Entry 4TW3 (X-ray diffraction, 1.60 A resolution); this record covers chain A.

[Chain A]
Protein: Aldehyde decarbonylase
Organism: Prochlorococcus marinus
Notes: EC 4.1.99.5
Reference sequence: Q7V6D4 (ALDEC_PROMM); residues 21-243 here = UniProt positions 21-243
Chain sequence (223 residues; each row starts with the number of its first residue):
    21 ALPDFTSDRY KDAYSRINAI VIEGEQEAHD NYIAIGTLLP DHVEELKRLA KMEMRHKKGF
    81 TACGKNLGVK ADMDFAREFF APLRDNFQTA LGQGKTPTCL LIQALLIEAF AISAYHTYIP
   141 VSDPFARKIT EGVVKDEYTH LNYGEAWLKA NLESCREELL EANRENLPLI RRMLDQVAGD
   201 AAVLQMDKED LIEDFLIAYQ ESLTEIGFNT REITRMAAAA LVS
Not modelled in the structure: 243
Differences from the reference sequence: conflict K90 (Glu in Q7V6D4)
Bound ions: Fe ion site 1: E45, E73, H76, E157 (together with stearic acid); Fe ion site 2: E73, E128, E157, H160 (together with stearic acid)
From the paper describing this entry:
  - mutagenesis - L194A: unchanged catalytic activity
  - Fe ion coordination: E157, H160
  - catalytic residues: E47, N51, Q108, Q123 (proposed by the authors, not directly observed)

[Overview]
E45, E73, H76 and E157 coordinate Fe ion site 1. E73, E128, E157 and H160 form the Fe ion site 2. From the
paper: catalytic residues E47, N51 and Q108 among others; L194A leaves catalytic activity unchanged.
Chain A is Aldehyde decarbonylase (Prochlorococcus marinus); the structure, Insights into Substrate and Metal
Binding from the Crystal Structure of Cyanobacterial Aldehyde Deformylating Oxygenase with ..., was determined
by X-ray diffraction together with 4PGI, 4PGK, 4PG0 and 4PG1 from the same study.
